1T16 - chain A; structure by X-ray diffraction, 2.60 A resolution.

== Chain A ==
Protein: Long-chain fatty acid transport protein
Organism: Escherichia coli
UniProtKB: P10384 (FADL_ECOLI); residues 1-421 here correspond to UniProt positions 28-448 (UniProt number = residue number + 27)
Chain sequence (427 residues; each row starts with the number of its first residue):
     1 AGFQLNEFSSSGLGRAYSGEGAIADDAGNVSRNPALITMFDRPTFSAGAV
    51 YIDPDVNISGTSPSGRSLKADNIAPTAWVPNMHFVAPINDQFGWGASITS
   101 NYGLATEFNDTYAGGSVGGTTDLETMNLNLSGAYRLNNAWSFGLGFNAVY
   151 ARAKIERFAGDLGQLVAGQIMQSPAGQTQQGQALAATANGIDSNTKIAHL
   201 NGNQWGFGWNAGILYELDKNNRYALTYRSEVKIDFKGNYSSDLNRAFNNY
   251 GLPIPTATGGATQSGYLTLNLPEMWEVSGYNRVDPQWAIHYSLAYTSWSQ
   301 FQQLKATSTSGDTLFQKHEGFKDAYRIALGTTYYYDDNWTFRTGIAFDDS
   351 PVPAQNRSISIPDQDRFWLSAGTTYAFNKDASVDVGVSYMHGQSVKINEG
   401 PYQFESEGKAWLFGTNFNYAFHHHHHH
Sequence notes: expression tag (422-427)
Bound ions: Cu ion site 1: His423, His426; Cu ion site 2 near His424 (its only coordinating residue here); Cu ion site 3: His425, His427
From the paper describing this entry:
  - binding site for lauryl dimethylamine-N-oxide: Arg157, Glu319
  - conformationally variable residues: Ala1 to Gly12

== Summary ==
The Cu ion site 1 is built by His423 and His426. The Cu ion site 3 is built by His425 and His427. The paper
reports a binding site for lauryl dimethylamine-N-oxide at Arg157 and Glu319; conformational variability at
Ala1.
Chain A is Long-chain fatty acid transport protein (Escherichia coli); the structure, Crystal structure of the
bacterial fatty acid transporter FadL from Escherichia coli, was determined by X-ray diffraction together with
1T1L from the same study.
